PDB entry 9BU0 | X-ray diffraction, 2.89 A resolution | chains A and B of the 8 polymer chains in the assembly

[Chain A]
Molecule: Major histocompatibility complex class I-related gene protein
From: Homo sapiens
Reference sequence: Q95460 (HMR1_HUMAN); residues 1-270 here correspond to UniProt positions 23-292 (UniProt number = residue number + 22)
Sequence (271 residues; each row starts with the number of its first residue; numbering starts at 0):
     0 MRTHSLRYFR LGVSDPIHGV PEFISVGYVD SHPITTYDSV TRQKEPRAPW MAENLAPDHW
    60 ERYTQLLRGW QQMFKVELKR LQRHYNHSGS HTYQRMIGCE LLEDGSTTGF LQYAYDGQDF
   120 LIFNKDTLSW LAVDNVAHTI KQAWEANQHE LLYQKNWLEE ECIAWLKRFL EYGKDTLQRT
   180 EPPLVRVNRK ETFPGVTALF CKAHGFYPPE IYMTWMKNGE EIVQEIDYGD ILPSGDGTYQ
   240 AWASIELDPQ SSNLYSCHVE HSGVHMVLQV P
Disordered / not traced: 190-195, 222-223, 270
Cystine bridges: Cys98-Cys161, Cys200-Cys256
Covalently attached groups: salicylaldehyde (NK) linked to Lys43
Differences from the reference sequence: initiating methionine (0); conflict Ser261 (Cys283 in Q95460)
Ligand contacts: salicylaldehyde (NK): Tyr7, Arg9, Ser24, Thr34, Tyr62, Leu66, Trp69
Swiss-Prot annotation at these positions:
  - binding site (5-(2-oxoethylideneamino)-6-(D-ribitylamino)uracil): Arg9, Ser24, Lys43, Arg94, Tyr152, Gln153
  - binding site (5-(2-oxopropylideneamino)-6-(D-ribitylamino)uracil): Arg9, Ser24, Lys43, Arg94, Tyr152, Gln153
  - binding site (7-hydroxy-6-methyl-8-(1-D-ribityl)lumazine): Arg9, Ser24, Lys43, Arg94, Tyr152, Gln153
  - binding site (8-(9H-purin-6-yl)-2-oxa-8-azabicyclo[3.3.1]nona-3,6-diene-4,6-dicarbaldehyde): Arg9, Lys43, His58, Arg94
  - binding site (2-amino-4-oxopteridine-6-carbaldehyde): Lys43
  - binding site (pyridoxal): Lys43
  - glycosylation: Asn85 (N-linked (GlcNAc...) asparagine)
From the paper describing this entry:
  - binding site for salicylaldehyde: Tyr7, Ser24, Lys43, Tyr62, Trp69, Trp156

[Chain B]
Molecule: Beta-2-microglobulin
From: Homo sapiens
Reference sequence: P61769 (B2MG_HUMAN); residues 1-99 here correspond to UniProt positions 21-119 (UniProt number = residue number + 20)
Sequence (100 residues; numbered 0 to 99; the number before each row is that of its first residue; numbering starts at 0):
     0 MIQRTPKIQV YSRHPAENGK SNFLNCYVSG FHPSDIEVDL LKNGERIEKV EHSDLSFSKD
    60 WSFYLLYYTE FTPTEKDEYA CRVNHVTLSQ PKIVKWDRDM
Disordered / not traced: 0-1, 77-79, 98-99
Cystine bridges: Cys25-Cys80
Differences from the reference sequence: initiating methionine (0)
Swiss-Prot annotation at these positions:
  - modified residue: Gln2 (Pyrrolidone carboxylic acid)
  - glycosylation: Ile1 (N-linked (Glc) (glycation) isoleucine), Lys19 (N-linked (Glc) (glycation) lysine), Lys41 (N-linked (Glc) (glycation) lysine), Lys48 (N-linked (Glc) (glycation) lysine), Lys58 (N-linked (Glc) (glycation) lysine), Lys91 (N-linked (Glc) (glycation) lysine), Lys94 (N-linked (Glc) (glycation) lysine)

[Interface between chain A and chain B]
Pairs across the interface (42):
  Arg6(A) - Lys58(B)
  Phe8(A) - Phe56(B)  hydrophobic
  Phe8(A) - Ser57(B)
  Leu10(A) - Ser33(B)
  Leu10(A) - Phe62(B)  hydrophobic
  Val19(A) - Asp34(B)
  Val25(A) - Phe56(B)  hydrophobic
  Tyr27(A) - Ser55(B)
  Tyr27(A) - Phe56(B)  hydrogen bond (side chain-backbone)
  Arg46(A) - Asp53(B)  salt bridge
  Thr91(A) - His31(B)
  Gln93(A) - His31(B)  hydrogen bond
  Gln93(A) - Trp60(B)  hydrogen bond (side chain-backbone)
  Gln93(A) - Phe62(B)
  Met95(A) - Lys58(B)
  Met95(A) - Trp60(B)  hydrophobic
  Gln111(A) - Trp60(B)
  Tyr112(A) - Trp60(B)
  Ala113(A) - Trp60(B)
  Asp115(A) - His31(B)
  Gly116(A) - Arg3(B)  hydrogen bond (backbone-side chain)
  Gly116(A) - His31(B)  hydrogen bond (backbone-side chain)
  Gly116(A) - Trp60(B)
  Asp118(A) - Trp60(B)  hydrogen bond
  Arg185(A) - Pro14(B)
  His203(A) - Pro14(B)
  Asp229(A) - Lys6(B)  salt bridge
  Asp229(A) - Gln8(B)
  Leu231(A) - Gln8(B)
  Leu231(A) - Tyr10(B)  hydrophobic
  Leu231(A) - Tyr26(B)  hydrophobic
  Pro232(A) - Tyr10(B)  hydrogen bond (backbone-side chain)
  Pro232(A) - Asn24(B)
  Pro232(A) - Tyr26(B)
  Pro232(A) - Leu65(B)  hydrophobic
  Ser233(A) - Arg12(B)  hydrogen bond (side chain-backbone)
  Ser233(A) - Asn24(B)  hydrogen bond (backbone-side chain)
  Asp235(A) - Arg12(B)
  Asp235(A) - His13(B)
  Gln239(A) - Tyr10(B)
  Gln239(A) - Ser11(B)
  Gln239(A) - Arg12(B)
Also at the interface, not in a pair above, chain A (29 interface residues in all): Ile16, Ile23, Arg94, Gln117, Gly234
Also at the interface, not in a pair above, chain B (25 interface residues in all): Gln2, Pro32, Leu54, Tyr63

[Summary]
Chain A and chain B form an interface of 29 and 25 residues respectively, with 9 hydrogen bonds and 2 salt
bridges. Polar pairs include Arg46(A)-Asp53(B), Asp229(A)-Lys6(B) and Tyr27(A)-Phe56(B). Salicylaldehyde is
covalently linked to Lys43(A). From the paper: a binding site for salicylaldehyde at Tyr7(A), Ser24(A) and
Lys43(A) among others.
Chain A is Major histocompatibility complex class I-related gene protein and chain B is Beta-2-microglobulin,
both from Homo sapiens; the structure, Structure of human MAIT A-F7 TCR in complex with human
MR1-salicylaldehyde, was determined by X-ray diffraction, deposited together with 9BTX, 9BTY and 9BTZ.
